3SCE - chains A and B; structure by X-ray diffraction, 1.45 A resolution.

== Chain A (and B) ==
Name: Eight-heme nitrite reductase
Organism: Thioalkalivibrio nitratireducens
Notes: EC 1.7.2.-; chain B of this document is another copy of the same molecule, construct and numbering; everything in this record applies to it too
UniProt: Q5F2I3 (Q5F2I3_9GAMM); residues 5-523 here correspond to UniProt positions 33-551 (UniProt number = residue number + 28)
Chain sequence (519 residues; numbered 5 to 523; the number before each row is that of its first residue):
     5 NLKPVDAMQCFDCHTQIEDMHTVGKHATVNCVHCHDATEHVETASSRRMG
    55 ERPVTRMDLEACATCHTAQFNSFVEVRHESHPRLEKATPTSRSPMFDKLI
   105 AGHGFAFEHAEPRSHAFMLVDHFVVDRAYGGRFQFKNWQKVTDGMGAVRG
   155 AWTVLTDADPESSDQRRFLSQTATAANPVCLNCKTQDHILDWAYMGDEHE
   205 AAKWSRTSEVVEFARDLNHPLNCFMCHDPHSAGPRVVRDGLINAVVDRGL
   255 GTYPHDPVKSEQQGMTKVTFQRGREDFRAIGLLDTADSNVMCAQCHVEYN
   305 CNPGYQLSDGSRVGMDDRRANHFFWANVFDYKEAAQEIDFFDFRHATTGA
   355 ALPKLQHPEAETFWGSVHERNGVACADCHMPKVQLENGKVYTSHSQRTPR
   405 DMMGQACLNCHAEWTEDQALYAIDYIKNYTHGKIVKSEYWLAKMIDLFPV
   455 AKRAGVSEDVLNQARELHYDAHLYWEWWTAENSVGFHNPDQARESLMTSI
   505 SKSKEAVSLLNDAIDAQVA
Covalent attachments: heme c (HEC) linked to Cys14, Cys17, Cys35, Cys38, Cys66, Cys69, Cys184, Cys187, Cys227, Cys230, Cys296, Cys299, Cys379, Cys382, Cys411, Cys414; covalent link Tyr303-Gln360
Metal / ion sites: heme c Fe (8 sites), coordinated by His18, His30, His39, His44, His70, His119, Lys188, His231, His234, His300, His372, His383, His398, His415, His491; Ca2+ site 1: Pro116 (together with heme c); Na+ site 1: Glu265, Asp288; Ca2+ site 2: Glu302, Tyr303, Lys358, Gln360; Na+ site 2 near Glu390 (its only coordinating residue here)
Small-molecule neighbours:
  - heme c (HEC), molecule 1: Val9, Gln13, His18, His39, Ala41, His44, Val45, Ala48, Ser49, Ser50, Arg51, Arg52, Met53, Arg56, Pro57, Thr59, Leu194, Gln275, Arg276, Gly277
  - heme c (HEC), molecule 2: Ala11, Phe15, His18, Ile21, His25, Val33, Asn34, His37, His39, Thr59, Arg60, Met61, Ile193, Leu194, Phe228, Pro233, His234, Arg239, Phe274, Arg276, Arg282, Ile284
  - heme c (HEC), molecule 3: Lys29, His30, Val33, His37, Ala65, Thr68, His70, Phe228, His231, Pro233, Ala236
  - heme c (HEC), molecule 4: Leu63, His70, Gln73, Phe74, Phe77, Leu225, Asn226, His231, Ala290, Ser292, Met295, Ala380, Met384, Tyr395, Thr396, His398
  - heme c (HEC), molecule 5: Arg81, Ser84, Glu115, Pro116, Arg117, Ser118, His119, Phe121, Met122, Asp125, Lys188, Leu225, Met229, Met295, Gln298, His300, His383, Met384, Gln400, Arg401
  - heme c (HEC), molecule 6: Ser84, Pro116, Asn293, His300, Glu363, Ala364, Phe367, His372, Val377, Ala378, His383, Thr402, Pro403, Arg404, Ile427, Lys431, Asn486, Ser487, Phe490, His491
  - heme c (HEC), molecule 7: His113, Ala114, Glu115, Pro116, Asp125, His126, Val129, Arg131, Ala132, Ala179, Ala180, Asn181, Val183, Lys188, Arg242, Gln298, His300, Val301, Tyr303, Cys305, Phe327, His361, Ala484, Asn486
  - heme c (HEC), molecule 8: Asn141, Trp142, Gln143, Val371, His372, Asn375, Val377, Asp381, Pro403, Ala410, Asn413, His415, Trp418, Ala423, Ala426, Ile427, Ile430, Phe490, Pro493
  - PG6 (1-(2-methoxy-ethoxy)-2-{2-[2-(2-methoxy-ethoxy]-ethoxy}-ethane), molecule 1: Val128, Gln138, Phe139, Asn141, Trp142, Asp494, Arg497
  - PG6, molecule 2: Leu311, Asp313, Gly314, Phe345, Arg348, Ala355

== Chain A / chain B interface ==
Contacting residue pairs (54; chain A residue first):
  Asn5(A) - Val27(B)  hydrogen bond (side chain-backbone)
  Asn5(A) - Gly28(B)
  Asn5(A) - Lys29(B)  hydrogen bond
  Leu6(A) - Ala31(B)
  Leu6(A) - Thr32(B)
  Lys7(A) - Thr26(B)  hydrogen bond (side chain-backbone)
  Lys7(A) - Val27(B)  hydrogen bond (side chain-backbone)
  Pro8(A) - Ala31(B)
  Pro8(A) - Thr32(B)
  Thr26(A) - Lys7(B)  hydrogen bond (backbone-side chain)
  Val27(A) - Asn5(B)  hydrogen bond (backbone-side chain)
  Val27(A) - Lys7(B)  hydrogen bond (backbone-side chain)
  Gly28(A) - Asn5(B)
  Lys29(A) - Asn5(B)  hydrogen bond
  Ala31(A) - Leu6(B)
  Ala31(A) - Pro8(B)
  Thr32(A) - Leu6(B)
  Thr32(A) - Pro8(B)
  Thr32(A) - Thr32(B)
  Thr32(A) - Val36(B)
  Thr32(A) - His37(B)  hydrogen bond
  Val36(A) - Thr32(B)
  His37(A) - Thr32(B)  hydrogen bond
  Ala67(A) - Lys393(B)
  Thr68(A) - Cys69(B)
  Cys69(A) - Thr68(B)
  Cys69(A) - Cys69(B)
  Thr71(A) - Lys393(B)
  Asn75(A) - Leu389(B)
  Asn75(A) - Gly392(B)
  Asn75(A) - Lys393(B)  hydrogen bond (side chain-backbone)
  Val78(A) - Asn391(B)
  Val78(A) - Gly392(B)
  Val80(A) - Asn391(B)
  His82(A) - Glu390(B)
  Thr146(A) - Asn391(B)
  Asp147(A) - Asn391(B)
  Gly148(A) - Asn391(B)  hydrogen bond (backbone-side chain)
  Met149(A) - Asn391(B)  hydrogen bond (backbone-side chain)
  Met149(A) - Gly392(B)
  Leu389(A) - Asn75(B)
  Glu390(A) - His82(B)
  Asn391(A) - Val78(B)
  Asn391(A) - Val80(B)
  Asn391(A) - Thr146(B)
  Asn391(A) - Asp147(B)
  Asn391(A) - Gly148(B)  hydrogen bond (side chain-backbone)
  Asn391(A) - Met149(B)  hydrogen bond (side chain-backbone)
  Gly392(A) - Asn75(B)
  Gly392(A) - Val78(B)
  Gly392(A) - Met149(B)
  Lys393(A) - Ala67(B)
  Lys393(A) - Thr71(B)
  Lys393(A) - Asn75(B)  hydrogen bond (backbone-side chain)
Other interface residues (no listed pair), chain A (34 interface residues in all): Asn34, His70, Ala72, Phe74, Tyr395
Other interface residues (no listed pair), chain B (34 interface residues in all): Asn34, His70, Ala72, Phe74, Tyr395

== In short ==
Chain A and chain B each contribute 34 residues to their interface, with 16 hydrogen bonds. Polar contacts
include Asn5(A)-Val27(B), Asn5(A)-Lys29(B) and Lys7(A)-Thr26(B). Ligands of chain A: compound PG6. Covalently
linked heme c: at Cys14(A), Cys35(A), Cys66(A), Cys184(A), Cys227(A) and Cys296(A) and 2 more.
Chain A and chain B are both Eight-heme nitrite reductase (Thioalkalivibrio nitratireducens); the structure,
Structure of the Thioalkalivibrio nitratireducens cytochrome c nitrite reductase with a covalent bond between
the CE1 ..., was determined by X-ray diffraction, deposited together with 3UU9, 3RKH, 3LGQ and 3LG1.
